6HTS - chains J and X of the 19 polymer chains in the assembly; structure by electron microscopy, 4.80 A resolution (low resolution: residue-level contacts below are approximate; hydrogen-bond / salt-bridge calls are withheld).

# Chain J
Molecule: Histone H4
Source organism: Homo sapiens
UniProt: P62805 (H4_HUMAN); residues 0-102 here correspond to UniProt positions 1-103 (UniProt number = residue number + 1)
Amino-acid sequence (103 residues; row label = number of the first residue in the row; numbering starts at 0):
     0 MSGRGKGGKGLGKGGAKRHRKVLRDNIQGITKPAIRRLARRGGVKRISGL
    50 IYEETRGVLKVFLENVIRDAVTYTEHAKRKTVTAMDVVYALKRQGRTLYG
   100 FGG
Unresolved in the structure: 0-20
Curated features (UniProtKB/Swiss-Prot):
  - DNA-binding region: Lys16 to Lys20
  - modified residue: Ser1 (N-acetylserine), Arg3 (Asymmetric dimethylarginine), Lys5 (N6-(2-hydroxyisobutyryl)lysine), Lys8 (N6-(2-hydroxyisobutyryl)lysine), Lys12 (N6-(2-hydroxyisobutyryl)lysine), Lys16 (N6-(2-hydroxyisobutyryl)lysine), Lys20 (N6,N6,N6-trimethyllysine), Lys31 (N6-(2-hydroxyisobutyryl)lysine), Lys44 (N6-(2-hydroxyisobutyryl)lysine), Ser47 (Phosphoserine), Tyr51 (Phosphotyrosine), Lys59 (N6-(2-hydroxyisobutyryl)lysine), Lys77 (N6-(2-hydroxyisobutyryl)lysine), Lys79 (N6-(2-hydroxyisobutyryl)lysine), Thr80 (Phosphothreonine), Tyr88 (Phosphotyrosine), Lys91 (N6-(2-hydroxyisobutyryl)lysine)
  - cross-link (Glycyl lysine isopeptide (Lys-Gly)): Lys12 (interchain with G-Cter in SUMO2), Lys20 (interchain with G-Cter in SUMO2), Lys31 (interchain with G-Cter in SUMO2), Lys59 (interchain with G-Cter in SUMO2), Lys79 (interchain with G-Cter in SUMO2), Lys91 (interchain with G-Cter in SUMO2)

# Chain X
Molecule: 228-nt DNA strand
Sequence (228 nucleotides; row label = number of the first residue in the row; numbers below 1 keep their minus sign (DG-125 is residue -125)):
  -125 GTCTTGAGTCCAACCCGGTAAGACACGACTTATCGCCACCCCGAGTACAT
   -75 GCACAGGATGTATATATCTGACACGTGCCTGGAGACTAGGGAGTAATCCC
   -25 CTTGGCGGTTAAAACGCGGGGGACAGCGCGTACGTGCGTTTAAGCGGTGC
    25 TAGAGCTGTCTACGACCAATTGAGCGGCCTCGGCACCGGGATTGTCCAGG
    75 GCGGCCGCGGATGCATTAATGCAGATTC
Unresolved in the structure: -125 to -86, 65-102

# How chain J and chain X interact
Pairs across the interface (12; chain J residue first):
  Val21(J) - DA16(X)
  Arg45(J) - DC7(X)
  Arg45(J) - DG8(X)
  Ile46(J) - DC7(X)
  Ile46(J) - DG8(X)
  Ser47(J) - DC7(X)
  Gly48(J) - DC7(X)
  Lys77(J) - DA28(X)
  Arg78(J) - DA28(X)
  Lys79(J) - DG27(X)
  Lys79(J) - DA28(X)
  Thr80(J) - DA28(X)
Also at the interface, not in a pair above, chain J (13 interface residues in all): Arg23, Arg39, Lys44, Tyr51
Also at the interface, not in a pair above, chain X (8 interface residues in all): DT9, DA17, DG29

# Overview
13 residues of chain J face 8 of chain X across their interface. UniProt lists a DNA-binding region on chain
J.
Chain J is Histone H4 (Homo sapiens) and chain X is a 228-nt DNA strand; the structure, Cryo-EM structure of
the human INO80 complex bound to nucleosome, was determined by electron microscopy.
